1B2D - chains A and B; structure by X-ray diffraction, 1.70 A resolution.

[Chain A]
Name: Protein (insulin A chain)
Organism: Sus scrofa
Reference sequence: P01315 (INS_PIG); residues 1-21 here correspond to UniProt positions 88-108 (UniProt number = residue number + 87)
Chain sequence (21 residues; each row starts with the number of its first residue):
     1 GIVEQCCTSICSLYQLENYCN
Cystine bridges: Cys-6/Cys-11

[Chain B]
Name: Protein (insulin B chain)
Organism: Sus scrofa
Reference sequence: P01315 (INS_PIG); residues 1-30 here correspond to UniProt positions 25-54 (UniProt number = residue number + 24)
Chain sequence (30 residues; numbered 1 to 30; the number before each row is that of its first residue):
     1 FVNQHLCGSHLVEALYLVCGERGFFYTPKA

[How chain A and chain B interact]
Disulfides between the chains: Cys-7(A)/Cys-7(B), Cys-20(A)/Cys-19(B)
Pairs across the interface (38; chain A residue first):
  Gly-1(A) with Ala-30(B), hydrogen bond (backbone-backbone)
  Ile-2(A) with Leu-15(B), hydrophobic; Thr-27(B)
  Cys-6(A) with Gln-4(B); His-5(B); Leu-6(B), hydrogen bond (backbone-backbone); Leu-11(B), hydrophobic
  Cys-7(A) with His-5(B), hydrogen bond (backbone-side chain); Leu-6(B); Cys-7(B), disulfide
  Thr-8(A) with His-5(B)
  Ser-9(A) with His-5(B)
  Ile-10(A) with Asn-3(B); Gln-4(B); His-5(B)
  Cys-11(A) with Val-2(B); Asn-3(B); Gln-4(B), hydrogen bond (backbone-backbone)
  Ser-12(A) with Val-2(B); Asn-3(B)
  Leu-13(A) with Val-2(B); Val-18(B), hydrophobic
  Leu-16(A) with Val-2(B), hydrophobic; Leu-11(B), hydrophobic; Leu-15(B)
  Glu-17(A) with Val-18(B); Arg-22(B), salt bridge
  Asn-18(A) with Phe-25(B)
  Tyr-19(A) with Leu-15(B), hydrophobic; Phe-24(B); Phe-25(B), hydrogen bond (backbone-backbone)
  Cys-20(A) with Cys-19(B), disulfide; Arg-22(B); Gly-23(B)
  Asn-21(A) with Arg-22(B); Gly-23(B), hydrogen bond (backbone-backbone); Phe-24(B), hydrogen bond (side chain-backbone); Phe-25(B)
Also at the interface, not in a pair above, chain A (18 interface residues in all): Val-3, Glu-4
Also at the interface, not in a pair above, chain B (19 interface residues in all): Ala-14, Tyr-26, Pro-28

[Overview]
18 residues of chain A face 19 of chain B across their interface; the contacts include 2 disulfide bonds, 7
hydrogen bonds and 1 salt bridge. Polar contacts include Glu-17(A)/Arg-22(B), Cys-7(A)/His-5(B) and
Asn-21(A)/Phe-24(B).
Chain A is Protein (insulin A chain) and chain B is Protein (insulin B chain), both from Sus scrofa; the
structure, Ph affects glu B13 switching and sulfate binding in cubic insulin crystals (ph 6.35 coordinates),
was determined by X-ray diffraction (same publication as 1B17, 1B18, 1B19, 1B2A, 1B2B, 1B2C and 3 further
entries).
